7Q9U - chain AAA; structure by X-ray diffraction, 2.24 A resolution.

[Chain AAA]
Molecule: GTPase KRas
From: Homo sapiens
Notes: EC 3.6.5.2
UniProtKB: P01116 (RASK_HUMAN), isoform P01116-2; numbering as in UniProt (aligned over 1-185)
Amino-acid sequence (185 residues; row label = number of the first residue in the row):
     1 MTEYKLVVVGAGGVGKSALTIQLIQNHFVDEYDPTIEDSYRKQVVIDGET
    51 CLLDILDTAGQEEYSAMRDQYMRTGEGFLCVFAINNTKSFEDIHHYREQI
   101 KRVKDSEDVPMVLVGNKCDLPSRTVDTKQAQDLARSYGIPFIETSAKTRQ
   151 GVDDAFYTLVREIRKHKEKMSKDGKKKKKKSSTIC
Disordered / not traced: 1, 29-35, 172-178
Construct notes: conflict Ser-182 (Lys in P01116), Ile-184 (Lys in P01116)
Modified residues: Cys-185 (O-methylcysteine; CMT)
Curated features (UniProtKB/Swiss-Prot):
  - motif: Tyr-32 to Tyr-40 (Effector region)
  - binding site (GTP): Gly-10 to Ala-18, Val-29 to Thr-35, Ala-59, Gly-60, Asn-116 to Asp-119
  - modified residue: Met-1 (N-acetylmethionine), Thr-2 (N-acetylthreonine), Lys-104 (N6-acetyllysine)
  - glycosylation: Thr-35 (Microbial infection: O-linked (Glc) threonine)
  - natural variant: Lys-5 (K5E: In NS3; K5N: In GASC), Gly-10 (G10GG: In AML), Gly-12 (G12A: In colorectal cancer samples; G12C: In lung carcinoma; G12D: In GASC, JMML and SFM; G12R: In lung cancer and bladder cancer; G12S: In GASC and JMML; G12V: In GASC), Gly-13 (G13D: In GASC, JMML and OES; G13R: In pylocytic astrocytoma), Val-14 (V14I: In NS3), Leu-19 (L19F: In OES), Gln-22 (Q22E: In CFC2; Q22R: In NS3), Pro-34 (P34L: In NS3; P34Q: In NS3; P34R: In CFC2), Ile-36 (I36M: In NS3), Thr-58 (T58I: In NS3), Ala-59 (A59T: In GASC), Gly-60 (G60R: In CFC2; G60S: In NS3), 8 further natural variant entries in UniProt
  - mutagenesis: Asp-38 (D38A: Decreased interaction with MAPKAP1/SIN1), Tyr-40 (Y40A: Decreased interaction with MAPKAP1/SIN1), Gln-61 (Q61L: Promotes GTP binding)
Glycans and other covalent adducts: farnesyl (FAR) linked to Cys-185
Ligand contacts: GDP (guanosine-5'-diphosphate): Ala-11, Gly-12, Gly-13, Val-14, Gly-15, Lys-16, Ser-17, Ala-18, Phe-28, Ala-59, Asn-116, Lys-117, Asp-119, Leu-120, Ser-145, Ala-146, Lys-147

[Overview]
Bound to chain AAA: GDP. Covalently linked farnesyl: at Cys-185. Curated annotation (UniProt) lists 22
GTP-binding residues and 3 mutagenesis sites.
Chain AAA is GTPase KRas (Homo sapiens); the structure, Crystal structure of the high affinity KRas mutant
PDE6D complex, was determined by X-ray diffraction (same publication as 7QF9, 7QJK, 7Q9Q, 7Q9R and 7Q9S).
